7QYN - chains A and B; structure by X-ray diffraction, 2.50 A resolution.

Chain A (and B):
Name: Acetylcholinesterase
From: Mus musculus
Notes: EC 3.1.1.7; chain B of this document is another copy of the same molecule, construct and numbering; everything in this record applies to it too
UniProt: P21836 (ACES_MOUSE); residues 1-543 here correspond to UniProt positions 32-574 (UniProt number = residue number + 31)
Chain sequence (543 residues; numbered 1 to 543; the number before each row is that of its first residue):
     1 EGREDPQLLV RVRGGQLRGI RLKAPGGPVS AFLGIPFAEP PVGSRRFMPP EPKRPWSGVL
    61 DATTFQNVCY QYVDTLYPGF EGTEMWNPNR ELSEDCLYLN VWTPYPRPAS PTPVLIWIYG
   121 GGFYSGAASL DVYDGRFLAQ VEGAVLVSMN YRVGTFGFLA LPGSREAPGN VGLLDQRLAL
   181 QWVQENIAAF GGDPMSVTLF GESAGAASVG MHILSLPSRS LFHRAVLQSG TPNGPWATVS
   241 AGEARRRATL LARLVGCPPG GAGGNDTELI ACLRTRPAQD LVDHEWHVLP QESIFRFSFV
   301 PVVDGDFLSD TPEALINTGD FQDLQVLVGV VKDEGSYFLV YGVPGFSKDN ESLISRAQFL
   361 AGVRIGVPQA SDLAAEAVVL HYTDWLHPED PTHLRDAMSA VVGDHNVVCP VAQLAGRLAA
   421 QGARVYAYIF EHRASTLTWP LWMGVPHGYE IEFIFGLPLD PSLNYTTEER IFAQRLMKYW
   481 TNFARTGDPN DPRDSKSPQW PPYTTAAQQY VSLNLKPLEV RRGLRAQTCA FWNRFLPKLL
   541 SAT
Unresolved in the structure: 259-264 (chain B: 1-3, 258-264)
Disulfide bonds: Cys-69/Cys-96, Cys-257/Cys-272, Cys-409/Cys-529
Glycans and other covalent adducts: N-acetylglucosamine (NAG) linked to Asn-350, Asn-464
Residues lining bound ligands:
  - I1X (4-methyl-3-nitro-N-[(2E,4E)-5-[2-[(oxidanylamino)methyl]pyridin-1-yl]penta-2,4-dienyl]benzamide): Tyr-72, Trp-86, Gly-120, Gly-121, Gly-122, Tyr-124, Glu-202, Ser-203, Ala-204, Glu-285, Trp-286, Arg-296, Phe-297, Ser-298, Tyr-337, Phe-338, Tyr-341, His-447
  - 2,5,8,11,14,17-hexaoxanonadecan-19-ol (P15): Ala-377, Leu-380, His-381, Gln-527, Phe-531, Phe-535
  - 2-(2-methoxyethoxy)ethanol (PG0), molecule 1: Ile-20, Leu-22, Leu-33, Thr-63, Thr-64, Phe-65, Arg-136
  - 2-(2-methoxyethoxy)ethanol (PG0), molecule 2: Val-42, Gly-43, Arg-46, Arg-274, Thr-275, Arg-276, Pro-277
  - 2-(2-methoxyethoxy)ethanol (PG0), molecule 3: Trp-56, Ser-57, Gly-58, Val-59, Leu-60
  - 2-(2-methoxyethoxy)ethanol (PG0), molecule 4: Gln-140, Val-141, Glu-142, Gly-143
  - 2-(2-methoxyethoxy)ethanol (PG0), molecule 5: Val-303, Asp-304, Gly-305, Ser-309, Asp-310
  - 2-(2-methoxyethoxy)ethanol (PG0), molecule 6: Asp-333, Arg-395, Asp-396, Leu-441, Trp-442
  - 2-(2-methoxyethoxy)ethanol (PG0), molecule 7: His-381, Tyr-382, Thr-383, Asp-384, His-393
Curated features (UniProtKB/Swiss-Prot):
  - active site: Ser-203 (Acyl-ester intermediate), Glu-334 (Charge relay system), His-447 (Charge relay system)
  - glycosylation (N-linked (GlcNAc...) asparagine): Asn-265, Asn-350, Asn-464
From the paper describing this entry:
  - catalytic residues: Ser-203, Glu-334, His-447 (citing earlier work)
  - binding site for I1X: Trp-86, Gly-121, Gly-122, Tyr-124, Ala-204, Trp-286

How chain A and chain B interact:
Pairs across the interface (33):
  Leu-373(A) / Lys-538(B)
  Leu-373(A) / Leu-539(B)  hydrophobic
  Leu-373(A) / Ala-542(B)  hydrophobic
  Glu-376(A) / Lys-538(B)  salt bridge
  Ala-377(A) / Phe-535(B)  hydrophobic
  Leu-380(A) / Arg-534(B)
  Leu-380(A) / Phe-535(B)  hydrophobic
  His-381(A) / Gln-527(B)
  Thr-383(A) / Gln-527(B)  hydrogen bond (backbone-side chain)
  Asp-384(A) / Gln-527(B)
  Trp-385(A) / Gln-508(B)  hydrogen bond (backbone-side chain)
  Trp-385(A) / Gln-527(B)  hydrogen bond (backbone-side chain)
  Trp-385(A) / Ala-530(B)
  Trp-385(A) / Arg-534(B)
  Leu-386(A) / Gln-508(B)
  Leu-386(A) / Arg-522(B)
  Leu-386(A) / Gly-523(B)
  His-387(A) / Arg-522(B)  hydrogen bond
  Gln-508(A) / Trp-385(B)
  Gln-508(A) / Leu-386(B)
  Arg-522(A) / Leu-386(B)  hydrogen bond (side chain-backbone)
  Arg-522(A) / His-387(B)
  Gly-523(A) / Leu-386(B)
  Gln-527(A) / Thr-383(B)  hydrogen bond (side chain-backbone)
  Gln-527(A) / Asp-384(B)
  Gln-527(A) / Trp-385(B)  hydrogen bond (side chain-backbone)
  Ala-530(A) / Trp-385(B)
  Arg-534(A) / Leu-380(B)
  Arg-534(A) / Trp-385(B)
  Phe-535(A) / Ala-377(B)  hydrophobic
  Phe-535(A) / Leu-380(B)  hydrophobic
  Lys-538(A) / Glu-376(B)  salt bridge
  Ala-542(A) / Leu-373(B)  hydrophobic
Interface residues without a listed pair, chain A (22 interface residues in all): Ala-506, Ala-526, Leu-539
Interface residues without a listed pair, chain B (23 interface residues in all): His-381, Ala-506, Ala-507, Ala-526

Overview:
22 residues of chain A and 23 residues of chain B are in contact, with 7 hydrogen bonds and 2 salt bridges.
Polar pairs include Glu-376(A)/Lys-538(B), Thr-383(A)/Gln-527(B) and Trp-385(A)/Gln-508(B). From the paper:
catalytic residues Ser-203(A), Glu-334(A) and His-447(A); a binding site for I1X at Trp-86(A), Gly-121(A) and
Gly-122(A) among others.
Both chains are Acetylcholinesterase (Mus musculus). Entry 7QYN (Mus musculus acetylcholinesterase in complex
with 2-((hydroxyimino)methyl)-1-(5-(4-methyl-3-nitrobenzamido)pentyl)pyridinium) was determined by X-ray
diffraction together with 7R02, 7R0A, 7R3C and 7R4E from the same study.
